Entry 1PBH (X-ray diffraction, 3.20 A resolution); this record covers chain A.

# Chain A
Name: Procathepsin B
Organism: Homo sapiens
Notes: EC 3.4.22.1
Reference sequence: P07858 (CATB_HUMAN); aligned to UniProt positions 18-270 over residues 2-254 (the alignment contains insertions or deletions, so no single offset holds)
Sequence (317 residues; each row starts with the number of its first residue):
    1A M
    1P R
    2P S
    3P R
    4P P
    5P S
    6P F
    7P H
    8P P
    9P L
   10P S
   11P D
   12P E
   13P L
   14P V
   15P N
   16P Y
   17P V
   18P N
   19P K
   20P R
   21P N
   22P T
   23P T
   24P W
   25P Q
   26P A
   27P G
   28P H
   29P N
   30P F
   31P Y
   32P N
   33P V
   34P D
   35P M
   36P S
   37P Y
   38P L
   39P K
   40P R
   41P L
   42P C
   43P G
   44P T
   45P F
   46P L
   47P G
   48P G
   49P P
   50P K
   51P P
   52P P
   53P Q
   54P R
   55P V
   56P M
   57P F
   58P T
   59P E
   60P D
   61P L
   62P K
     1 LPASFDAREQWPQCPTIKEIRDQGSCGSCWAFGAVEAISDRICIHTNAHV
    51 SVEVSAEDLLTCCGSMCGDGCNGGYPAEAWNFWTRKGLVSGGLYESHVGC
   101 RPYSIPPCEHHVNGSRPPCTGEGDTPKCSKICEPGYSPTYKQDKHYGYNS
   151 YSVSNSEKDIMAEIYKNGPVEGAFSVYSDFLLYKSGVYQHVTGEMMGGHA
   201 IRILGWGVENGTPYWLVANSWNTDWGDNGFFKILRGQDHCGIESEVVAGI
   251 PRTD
Differences from the reference sequence: conflict Leu9P (Val26 in P07858)
Cystine bridges: Cys14-Cys43, Cys26-Cys71, Cys62-Cys128, Cys63-Cys67, Cys100-Cys132, Cys108-Cys119

# Summary
Chain A is Procathepsin B (Homo sapiens); the structure, Crystal structure of human recombinant procathepsin B
at 3.2 angstrom resolution, was determined by X-ray diffraction together with 2PBH from the same study.
